6WNQ - chains W and C of the 22 polymer chains in the assembly; structure by electron microscopy, 3.40 A resolution.

[Chain W]
Protein: ATP synthase subunit delta
From: Escherichia coli
UniProtKB: A0A073H3T8 (A0A073H3T8_ECOLX); residues 0-176 here correspond to UniProt positions 1-177 (UniProt number = residue number + 1)
Amino-acid sequence (177 residues; numbered 0 to 176; the number before each row is that of its first residue; numbering starts at 0):
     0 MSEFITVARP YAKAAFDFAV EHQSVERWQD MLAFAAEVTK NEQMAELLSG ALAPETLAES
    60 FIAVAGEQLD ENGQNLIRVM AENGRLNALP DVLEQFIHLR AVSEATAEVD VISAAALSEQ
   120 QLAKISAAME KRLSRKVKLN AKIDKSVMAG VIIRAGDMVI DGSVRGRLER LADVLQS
Unresolved in the structure: 0-1, 175-176
Differences from the reference sequence: conflict Ala64 (Cys65 in A0A073H3T8), Ala140 (Cys141 in A0A073H3T8)

[Chain C]
Protein: ATP synthase subunit alpha
From: Escherichia coli
Notes: EC 7.1.2.2
UniProtKB: A0A073FQ32 (A0A073FQ32_ECOLX); residue numbers follow UniProt; this construct covers 1-513
Amino-acid sequence (513 residues; row label = number of the first residue in the row):
     1 MQLNSTEISE LIKQRIAQFN VVSEAHNEGT IVSVSDGVIR IHGLADAMQG EMISLPGNRY
    61 AIALNLERDS VGAVVMGPYA DLAEGMKVKA TGRILEVPVG RGLLGRVVNT LGAPIDGKGP
   121 LDHDGFSAVE AIAPGVIERQ SVDQPVQTGY KAVDSMIPIG RGQRELIIGD RQTGKTALAI
   181 DAIINQRDSG IKAIYVAIGQ KASTISNVVR KLEEHGALAN TIVVVATASE SAALQYLAPY
   241 AGAAMGEYFR DRGEDALIIY DDLSKQAVAY RQISLLLRRP PGREAFPGDV FYLHSRLLER
   301 AARVNAEYVE AFTKGEVKGK TGSLTALPII ETQAGDVSAF VPTNVISITD GQIFLETNLF
   361 NAGIRPAVNP GISVSRVGGA AQTKIMKKLS GGIRTALAQY RELAAFSQFA SDLDDATRKQ
   421 LDHGQKVTEL LKQKQYAPMS VAQQSLVLFA AERGYLADVE LSKIGSFEAA LLAYVDRDHA
   481 PLMQEINQTG GYNDEIEGKL KGILDSFKAT QSW
Unresolved in the structure: 1
Differences from the reference sequence: conflict Ala47 (Cys in A0A073FQ32), Ala90 (Cys in A0A073FQ32), Ala193 (Cys in A0A073FQ32), Ala243 (Cys in A0A073FQ32)
Ion coordination: Mg2+: Thr176 (together with ATP)
Ligand contacts:
  - ADP (adenosine-5'-diphosphate): Ser375, Arg376, Val377, Gly378
  - ATP (adenosine-5'-triphosphate): Tyr150, Arg171, Gln172, Thr173, Gly174, Lys175, Thr176, Ala177, Phe360, Arg365, Pro366, Gln433, Lys434, Gln435

[Interface between chain W and chain C]
Contacting residue pairs (23):
  Ile4(W) - Asp69(C)
  Arg8(W) - Arg68(C)
  Arg153(W) - Glu28(C)  salt bridge
  Arg153(W) - Lys87(C)
  Asp156(W) - Asn27(C)  hydrogen bond (backbone-side chain)
  Asp156(W) - Glu28(C)  hydrogen bond (backbone-backbone)
  Asp156(W) - Ala45(C)
  Met157(W) - His26(C)
  Met157(W) - Asn27(C)  hydrogen bond
  Val158(W) - Ala25(C)
  Val158(W) - His26(C)  hydrogen bond (backbone-backbone)
  Val158(W) - Glu28(C)
  Asp160(W) - Ser23(C)  hydrogen bond (backbone-side chain)
  Arg166(W) - Phe19(C)
  Arg166(W) - Val21(C)
  Arg169(W) - Phe19(C)
  Arg169(W) - Val21(C)  hydrogen bond (side chain-backbone)
  Arg169(W) - Val22(C)  hydrogen bond (side chain-backbone)
  Leu170(W) - Ile16(C)  hydrophobic
  Leu170(W) - Phe19(C)  hydrophobic
  Val173(W) - Arg15(C)
  Leu174(W) - Ile12(C)  hydrophobic
  Leu174(W) - Arg15(C)
Also at the interface, not in a pair above, chain W (14 interface residues in all): Ile159, Asp172
Also at the interface, not in a pair above, chain C (21 interface residues in all): Asn20, His42, Gly43, Leu44, Asp46, Asn58

[In short]
Chain W and chain C form an interface of 14 and 21 residues respectively; the contacts include 7 hydrogen
bonds and 1 salt bridge. Polar pairs include Arg153(W)-Glu28(C), Asp156(W)-Asn27(C) and Met157(W)-Asn27(C).
Ligands of chain C: ATP and ADP.
Here chain W is ATP synthase subunit delta and chain C is ATP synthase subunit alpha, both from Escherichia
coli. Entry 6WNQ (E. coli ATP Synthase State 2a) was determined by electron microscopy together with 6OQR,
6OQS, 6OQT, 6OQU, 6OQV, 6OQW and 3 further entries from the same study.
